PDB entry 3EK7 | X-ray diffraction, 1.85 A resolution | chain A

# Chain A
Protein: Myosin light chain kinase, Green fluorescent protein, Calmodulin chimera
Organism: artificial gene
Reference sequence: chimeric construct of P42212, P0DP29: residues 62-151 from P42212 (GFP_AEQVI) positions 149-238 (UniProt number = residue number + 87); residues 160-302 from P42212 (GFP_AEQVI) positions 2-144 (UniProt number = residue number - 158); residues 305-451 from P0DP29 positions 3-149 (UniProt number = residue number - 302)
Amino-acid sequence (449 residues; row label = number of the first residue in the row; note: 2 numbers in that range are skipped by the numbering (no residue carries them; nothing is unmodelled there)):
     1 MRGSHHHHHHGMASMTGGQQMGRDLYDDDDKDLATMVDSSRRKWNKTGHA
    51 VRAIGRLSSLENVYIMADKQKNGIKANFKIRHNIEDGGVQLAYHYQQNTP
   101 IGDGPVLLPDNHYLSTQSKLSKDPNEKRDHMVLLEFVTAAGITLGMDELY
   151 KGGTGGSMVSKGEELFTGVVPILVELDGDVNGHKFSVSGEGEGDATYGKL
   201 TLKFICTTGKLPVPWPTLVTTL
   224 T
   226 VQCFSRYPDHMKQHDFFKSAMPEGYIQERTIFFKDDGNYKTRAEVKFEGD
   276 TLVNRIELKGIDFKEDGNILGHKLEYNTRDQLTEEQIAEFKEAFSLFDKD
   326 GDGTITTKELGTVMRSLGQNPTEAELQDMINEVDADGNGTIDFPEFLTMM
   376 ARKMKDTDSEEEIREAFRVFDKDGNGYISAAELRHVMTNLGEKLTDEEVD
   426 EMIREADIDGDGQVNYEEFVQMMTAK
Unresolved in the structure: 1-38, 145-159, 303-306, 450-451
Construct notes: linker (152-159, 303-304); chromophore (224)
Modified / non-standard residues: Thr224 (chromophore; CRO)
Swiss-Prot annotation at these positions:
  - binding site (Ca(2+)): Asp323, Asp325, Asp327, Thr329, Glu334, Asp359, Asp361, Asn363, Thr365, Glu370, Asp396, Asp398, Asn400, Tyr402, Glu407, Asp432, Asp434, Asp436, Gln438, Glu443
  - modified residue: Lys324 (N6-acetyllysine), Thr347 (Phosphothreonine), Ser384 (Phosphoserine), Lys397 (N6-acetyllysine), Tyr402 (Phosphotyrosine), Ser404 (Phosphoserine), Thr413 (Phosphothreonine), Lys418 (N6,N6,N6-trimethyllysine), Tyr441 (Phosphotyrosine)
  - cross-link: Lys324 (Glycyl lysine isopeptide (Lys-Gly) (interchain with G-Cter in SUMO2))
Covalently attached groups: covalent link Leu222-Thr224; covalent link Thr224-Val226
Metal / ion sites: Ca2+ site 1: Asp323, Asp325, Asp327, Thr329, Glu334; Ca2+ site 2: Asp359, Asp361, Asn363, Thr365, Glu370; Ca2+ site 3: Asp396, Asp398, Asn400, Tyr402, Glu407; Ca2+ site 4: Asp432, Asp434, Asp436, Gln438, Glu443
What the authors report for this chain:
  - contacts within the chain: Glu61-Arg81 (salt bridge), Ile101-Ile251, Lys119-Glu309

# In short
Asp323, Asp325, Asp327, Thr329 and Glu334 coordinate Ca2+ site 1. Asp359, Asp361, Asn363, Thr365 and Glu370
coordinate Ca2+ site 2. From UniProt: 20 Ca2+-binding residues. The paper reports contacts within the chain
involving Glu61, Arg81 and Ile101 among others.
Chain A is Myosin light chain kinase, Green fluorescent protein, Calmodulin chimera (artificial gene); the
structure, Calcium-saturated GCaMP2 dimer, was determined by X-ray diffraction, deposited together with 3EK4,
3EK8, 3EKH and 3EKJ.
